Entry 1C7C (X-ray diffraction, 1.80 A resolution); this record covers chains A and B of the 3 polymer chains in the assembly.

Chain A:
Molecule: Protein (deoxyhemoglobin (alpha chain))
From: Homo sapiens
Reference sequence: P69905 (HBA_HUMAN); the construct has insertions or renumbered stretches relative to UniProt, so the offset changes along the chain: 1-141 = UniProt 1-141; 143-283 = UniProt 1-141
Sequence (283 residues; each row starts with the number of its first residue):
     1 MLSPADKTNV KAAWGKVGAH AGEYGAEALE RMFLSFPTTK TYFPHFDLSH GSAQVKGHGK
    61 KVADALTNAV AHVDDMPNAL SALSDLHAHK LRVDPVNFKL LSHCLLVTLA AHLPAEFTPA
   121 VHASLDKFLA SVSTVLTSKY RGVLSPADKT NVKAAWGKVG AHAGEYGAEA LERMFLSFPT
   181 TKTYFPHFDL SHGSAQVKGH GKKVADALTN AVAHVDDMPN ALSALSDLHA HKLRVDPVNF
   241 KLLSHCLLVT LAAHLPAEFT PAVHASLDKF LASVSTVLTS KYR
Construct notes: engineered mutation Met1 (Val in P69905)
Metal / ion sites: heme Fe site 1 near His87 (its only coordinating residue here); heme Fe site 2 near His229 (its only coordinating residue here)
Residues lining bound ligands:
  - heme (HEM), molecule 1: Met32, Thr39, Tyr42, Phe43, His45, Phe46, His58, Lys61, Val62, Ala65, Leu66, Leu83, Leu86, His87, Leu91, Val93, Asn97, Phe98, Leu101, Val132, Leu136
  - heme (HEM), molecule 2: Met174, Thr181, Tyr184, Phe185, His187, Phe188, His200, Lys203, Val204, Ala207, Leu225, Leu228, His229, Leu233, Val235, Asn239, Phe240, Leu243, Leu247, Leu278
UniProt features mapped onto this chain:
  - site (Not glycated): Lys61, Lys203

Chain B:
Molecule: Protein (deoxyhemoglobin (beta chain))
From: Homo sapiens
Reference sequence: P68871 (HBB_HUMAN); residues 1-146 here = UniProt positions 1-146
Sequence (146 residues; each row starts with the number of its first residue):
     1 MHLTPEEKSA VTALWGKVNV DEVGGEALGR LLVVYPWTQR FFESFGDLST PDAVMGNPKV
    61 KAHGKKVLGA FSDGLAHLDN LKGTFATLSE LHCDKLHVDP ENFRLLGKVL VCVLAHHFGK
   121 EFTPPVQAAY QKVVAGVANA LAHKYH
Construct notes: engineered mutation Met1 (Val in P68871), Lys108 (Asn in P68871)
Metal / ion sites: heme Fe near His92 (its only coordinating residue here)
Residues lining bound ligands: heme (HEM): Leu31, Thr38, Phe41, Phe42, His63, Lys66, Val67, Ala70, Phe71, Phe85, Leu88, Leu91, His92, Leu96, Val98, Asn102, Phe103, Leu106, Val137, Leu141
UniProt features mapped onto this chain:
  - natural variant: Leu3 (H3L: In Graz; this construct carries the variant), Glu7 (E7A: In G-Makassar; E7K: In Hb C; E7Q: In Machida; E7V: In SKCA), Lys8 (E8K: In G-Siriraj; this construct carries the variant), Val11 (A11V: In Iraq-Halabja; this construct carries the variant), Gly16 (W16G: In Randwick; this construct carries the variant), Val23 (E23V: In D-Granada; this construct carries the variant), Gly24 (V24G: In Miyashiro; this construct carries the variant), Gly25 (G25D: In Moscva; G25R: In Riverdale-Bronx; G25V: In Savannah), Leu32 (L32P: In Yokohama), Val33 (L33V: In Muscat; this construct carries the variant), Arg40 (Q40R: In Tianshui; this construct carries the variant), Phe42 (F42Y: In Mequon; deletion: In Bruxelles), 11 further natural variant entries in UniProt

How chain A and chain B interact:
Contacting residue pairs (61; chain A residue first):
  Arg31(A) - Phe122(B)  hydrogen bond (side chain-backbone)
  Arg31(A) - Thr123(B)
  Arg31(A) - Pro124(B)
  Arg31(A) - Gln127(B)  hydrogen bond
  Leu34(A) - Pro124(B)  hydrophobic
  Leu34(A) - Pro125(B)
  Leu34(A) - Ala128(B)
  Ser35(A) - Gln127(B)
  Ser35(A) - Ala128(B)
  Ser35(A) - Gln131(B)
  Phe36(A) - Gln131(B)
  His103(A) - Lys108(B)
  His103(A) - Gln131(B)  hydrogen bond
  Val107(A) - Val111(B)  hydrophobic
  Val107(A) - Ala115(B)
  Val107(A) - Gln127(B)
  Ala110(A) - Cys112(B)
  Ala110(A) - Ala115(B)
  Ala110(A) - His116(B)
  Ala111(A) - Ala115(B)
  Ala111(A) - Gly119(B)
  Leu113(A) - His116(B)
  Pro114(A) - His116(B)  hydrogen bond (backbone-side chain)
  Phe117(A) - Arg30(B)  hydrogen bond (backbone-side chain)
  Phe117(A) - His116(B)
  Thr118(A) - Arg30(B)  hydrogen bond (backbone-side chain)
  Pro119(A) - Arg30(B)
  Pro119(A) - Val33(B)
  Pro119(A) - Met55(B)  hydrophobic
  His122(A) - Arg30(B)  hydrogen bond
  His122(A) - Val34(B)
  His122(A) - Cys112(B)
  Ala123(A) - Val34(B)
  Asp126(A) - Tyr35(B)  hydrogen bond
  Pro179(A) - His146(B)
  Thr180(A) - Pro100(B)
  Lys182(A) - His146(B)  hydrogen bond (side chain-backbone)
  Thr183(A) - His97(B)
  Thr183(A) - Asp99(B)
  Thr183(A) - Tyr145(B)
  Tyr184(A) - Arg40(B)
  Tyr184(A) - Asp99(B)  hydrogen bond
  Pro186(A) - His97(B)
  Leu233(A) - Arg40(B)  hydrogen bond (backbone-side chain)
  Arg234(A) - Trp37(B)
  Arg234(A) - Gln39(B)
  Arg234(A) - Arg40(B)  hydrogen bond (backbone-side chain)
  Arg234(A) - Glu43(B)  salt bridge
  Asp236(A) - Trp37(B)  hydrogen bond
  Asp236(A) - Asp99(B)
  Asp236(A) - Glu101(B)
  Asp236(A) - Leu105(B)
  Pro237(A) - Trp37(B)
  Val238(A) - Glu101(B)
  Asn239(A) - Asp99(B)  hydrogen bond
  Tyr282(A) - Pro36(B)
  Tyr282(A) - Trp37(B)  hydrophobic
  Arg283(A) - Val34(B)  hydrogen bond (side chain-backbone)
  Arg283(A) - Tyr35(B)
  Arg283(A) - Pro36(B)
  Arg283(A) - Trp37(B)
Also at the interface, not in a pair above, chain A (34 interface residues in all): Glu30, Cys104, Leu106, Ala120
Also at the interface, not in a pair above, chain B (33 interface residues in all): Pro51, Val98, Lys120

Summary:
34 residues of chain A and 33 residues of chain B are in contact, with 15 hydrogen bonds and 1 salt bridge.
Polar contacts include Arg234(A)-Glu43(B), Arg31(A)-Phe122(B) and Arg31(A)-Gln127(B). Chain A binds heme.
Bound to chain B: heme.
Chain A is Protein (deoxyhemoglobin (alpha chain)) and chain B is Protein (deoxyhemoglobin (beta chain)), both
from Homo sapiens; the structure, Deoxy RHB1.1 (recombinant hemoglobin), was determined by X-ray diffraction
(same publication as 1C7B and 1C7D).
